2NP2 - chains D and B of the 4 polymer chains in the assembly; structure by X-ray diffraction, 3.02 A resolution.

Chain D:
Molecule: 36-nt DNA strand
Sequence (36 nucleotides; numbered 203 to 238; the number before each row is that of its first residue):
   203 GTATTTAATA CTATATGTCA TATAGTATTA AATACT

Chain B:
Name: Hbb
Source organism: Borrelia burgdorferi
Reference sequence: Q3I4Z2 (Q3I4Z2_BORBU); residue numbers follow UniProt; this construct covers 1-108
Amino-acid sequence (108 residues; each row starts with the number of its first residue):
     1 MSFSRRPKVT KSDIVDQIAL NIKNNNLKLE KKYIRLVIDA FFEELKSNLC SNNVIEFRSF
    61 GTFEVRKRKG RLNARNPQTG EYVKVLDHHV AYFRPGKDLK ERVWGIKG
Disordered / not traced: 1-5, 108

How chain D and chain B interact:
Pairs across the interface - 26 pairs, chain D then chain B:
  DC213(D) / Arg-6(B)  salt bridge to the phosphate
  DA215(D) / Pro-77(B)  base contact
  DA215(D) / Gln-78(B)  base contact
  DT216(D) / Arg-75(B)  hydrogen bond to the sugar
  DA217(D) / Arg-75(B)  hydrogen bond to the sugar
  DT218(D) / Arg-71(B)  hydrogen bond to the base
  DT218(D) / Asn-73(B)  hydrogen bond to the phosphate
  DT218(D) / Tyr-82(B)  hydrogen bond to the phosphate
  DG219(D) / Arg-71(B)  hydrogen bond to the sugar
  DG219(D) / Asn-73(B)  hydrogen bond to the phosphate
  DT220(D) / Lys-69(B)  phosphate contact
  DT220(D) / Arg-71(B)  hydrogen bond to the sugar
  DC221(D) / Lys-67(B)  phosphate contact
  DC221(D) / Arg-68(B)  phosphate contact
  DC221(D) / Lys-69(B)  hydrogen bond to the phosphate
  DA222(D) / Arg-66(B)  salt bridge to the phosphate
  DA222(D) / Arg-68(B)  salt bridge to the phosphate
  DA222(D) / Tyr-92(B)  sugar contact
  DT223(D) / Tyr-92(B)  phosphate contact
  DA224(D) / Lys-100(B)  salt bridge to the phosphate
  DT231(D) / Arg-58(B)  hydrogen bond to the base
  DA232(D) / Glu-56(B)  sugar contact
  DA232(D) / Arg-58(B)  hydrogen bond to the sugar
  DA233(D) / Glu-56(B)  phosphate contact
  DA233(D) / Phe-57(B)  phosphate contact
  DA233(D) / Arg-58(B)  hydrogen bond to the phosphate
Other interface residues (no listed pair), chain D (16 interface residues in all): DA212, DT230
Other interface residues (no listed pair), chain B (17 interface residues in all): Trp-104

Summary:
16 residues of chain D and 17 residues of chain B are in contact, with 12 hydrogen bonds and 4 salt bridges.
Among the polar pairs are DT218(D)/Arg-71(B), DT231(D)/Arg-58(B) and DT216(D)/Arg-75(B).
Chain D is a 36-nt DNA strand and chain B is Hbb (Borrelia burgdorferi); the structure, Hbb-DNA complex, was
determined by X-ray diffraction.
